Entry 4WYP (X-ray diffraction, 1.50 A resolution); this record covers chains A and B.

Chain A (and B):
Name: Ribonuclease pancreatic
Organism: Bos taurus
Notes: EC 3.1.27.5; chain B of this document is another copy of the same molecule, construct and numbering; everything in this record applies to it too
UniProtKB: P61823 (RNAS1_BOVIN); residues 1-124 here correspond to UniProt positions 27-150 (UniProt number = residue number + 26)
Amino-acid sequence (125 residues; numbered 0 to 124; the number before each row is that of its first residue; numbering starts at 0):
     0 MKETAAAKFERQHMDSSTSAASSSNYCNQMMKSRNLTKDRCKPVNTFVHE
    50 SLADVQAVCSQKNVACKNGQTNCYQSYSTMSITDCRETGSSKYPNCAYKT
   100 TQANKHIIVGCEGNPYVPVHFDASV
Unresolved in the structure: 0 (chain B: fully traced)
Differences from the reference sequence: initiating methionine (0); engineered mutation Gly109 (Ala135 in P61823)
Curated features (UniProtKB/Swiss-Prot):
  - active site: His12 (Proton acceptor), His119 (Proton donor)
  - binding site (substrate): Lys7, Arg10, Lys41 to Thr45, Lys66, Arg85
  - glycosylation: Lys1 (N-linked (Glc) (glycation) lysine), Lys7 (N-linked (Glc) (glycation) lysine), Asn34 (N-linked (GlcNAc...) asparagine), Lys37 (N-linked (Glc) (glycation) lysine), Lys41 (N-linked (Glc) (glycation) lysine)
Disulfides: Cys26-Cys84, Cys40-Cys95, Cys58-Cys110, Cys65-Cys72
Ligand contacts: adenosine monophosphate (AMP): Gln11, His12, Lys41, Pro42, Val43, His119, Phe120, Asp121
From the paper describing this entry:
  - binding site for adenosine monophosphate: Gln11, His12, Lys41, His119, Phe120
  - mutagenesis - A109G: decreased binding to adenosine monophosphate
  - mutagenesis - A109G: unchanged stability
  - catalytic residues: His12, Lys41, His119 (citing earlier work)

How chain A and chain B interact:
Pairs across the interface - 10 pairs, chain A then chain B:
  Glu2(A) - Gln28(B)
  Thr3(A) - Asn24(B)
  Thr3(A) - Gln28(B)  hydrogen bond (backbone-side chain)
  Ala6(A) - Ser22(B)
  Ala6(A) - Gln28(B)
  Glu9(A) - Ser21(B)
  Glu9(A) - Ser22(B)
  Glu9(A) - Ser23(B)  hydrogen bond
  Arg10(A) - Ser21(B)
  Leu51(A) - Ser23(B)
Also at the interface, not in a pair above, chain A (8 interface residues in all): Lys1, Ser32
Also at the interface, not in a pair above, chain B (6 interface residues in all): Ser16

Overview:
Chain A and chain B form an interface of 8 and 6 residues respectively; the contacts include 2 hydrogen bonds.
Among the polar pairs are Thr3(A)-Gln28(B) and Glu9(A)-Ser23(B). Bound to chain A: adenosine monophosphate.
The paper reports catalytic residues His12(A), Lys41(A) and His119(A); A109G of chain A reduces binding to
adenosine monophosphate.
Both chains are Ribonuclease pancreatic (Bos taurus). Entry 4WYP (The crystal structure of the A109G mutant of
RNase A in complex with 5'AMP) was determined by X-ray diffraction together with 4WYN and 4WYZ from the same
study.
